7VY5 - chains C and D of the 5 polymer chains in the assembly; structure by electron microscopy, 3.15 A resolution.

# Chain C
Molecule: Capsid protein VP3
Source organism: Coxsackievirus B3
Reference sequence: P03313 (POLG_CXB3N); residues 1-238 here correspond to UniProt positions 333-570 (UniProt number = residue number + 332)
Chain sequence (238 residues; numbered 1 to 238; the number before each row is that of its first residue):
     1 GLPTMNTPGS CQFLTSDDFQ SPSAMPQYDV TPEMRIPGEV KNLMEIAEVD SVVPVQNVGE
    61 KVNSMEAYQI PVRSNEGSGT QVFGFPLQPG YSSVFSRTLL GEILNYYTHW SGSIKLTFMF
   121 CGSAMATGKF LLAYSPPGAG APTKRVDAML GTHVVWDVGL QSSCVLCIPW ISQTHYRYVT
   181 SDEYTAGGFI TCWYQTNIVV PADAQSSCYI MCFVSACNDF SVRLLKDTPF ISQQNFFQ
Construct notes: variant Val155 (Ile487 in P03313), Tyr178 (Phe510 in P03313), Thr180 (Ala512 in P03313)
Swiss-Prot annotation at these positions:
  - region: Phe236 to Gln238 (Amphipathic alpha-helix)

# Chain D
Molecule: Genome polyprotein
Source organism: Coxsackievirus B3
Reference sequence: P03313 (POLG_CXB3N); numbering as in UniProt (aligned over 2-69)
Chain sequence (68 residues; numbered 2 to 69; the number before each row is that of its first residue):
     2 GAQVSTQKTG AHETGLNASG NSIIHYTNIN YYKDAASNSA NRQDFTQDPG KFTEPVKDIM
    62 IKSLPALN
Unresolved in the structure: 14-24
Construct notes: variant Gly16 (Arg in P03313)
Swiss-Prot annotation at these positions:
  - site: Asn69 (Cleavage)
  - lipidation: Gly2 (N-myristoyl glycine)

# How chain C and chain D interact
Contacting residue pairs (32):
  Asp17(C) with Arg43(D)
  Asp18(C) with Ser40(D); Ala41(D), hydrogen bond (side chain-backbone); Arg43(D), salt bridge
  Phe19(C) with Ser40(D)
  Gln20(C) with Ile30(D), hydrogen bond (side chain-backbone); Asn31(D); Tyr32(D), hydrogen bond (side chain-backbone); Tyr33(D); Ser38(D); Asn39(D); Ser40(D)
  Ser21(C) with Ser38(D), hydrogen bond (backbone-backbone)
  Ser23(C) with Asp35(D)
  Pro26(C) with Asp35(D)
  Gln27(C) with Lys34(D), hydrogen bond (side chain-backbone); Asp35(D), hydrogen bond (backbone-side chain)
  Gly38(C) with Phe53(D)
  Glu39(C) with Lys52(D), salt bridge; Phe53(D)
  Lys41(C) with Asp45(D), salt bridge; Thr47(D)
  Asn42(C) with Gln48(D)
  Glu45(C) with Thr47(D); Gln48(D); Asp49(D), hydrogen bond (side chain-backbone); Phe53(D)
  Glu48(C) with Pro50(D)
  Val49(C) with Thr54(D)
  Gln161(C) with Pro66(D); Ala67(D), hydrogen bond (side chain-backbone); Leu68(D)
Interface residues without a listed pair, chain C (20 interface residues in all): Pro22, Met25, Val40, Leu160
Interface residues without a listed pair, chain D (23 interface residues in all): Asn29

# Summary
20 residues of chain C face 23 of chain D across their interface; the contacts include 8 hydrogen bonds and 3
salt bridges. Among the polar pairs are Asp18(C)-Arg43(D), Glu39(C)-Lys52(D) and Lys41(C)-Asp45(D).
Chain C is Capsid protein VP3 and chain D is Genome polyprotein, both from Coxsackievirus B3; the structure,
Coxsackievirus B3 (VP3-234Q) incubation with CD55 at pH7.4, was determined by electron microscopy (same
publication as 7VXH, 7VXZ, 7VY0, 7VY6, 7VYK, 7VYL and 3 further entries).
